4OHU - chains A and D of the 4 polymer chains in the assembly; structure by X-ray diffraction, 1.60 A resolution.

Chain A (and D):
Protein: Enoyl-[acyl-carrier-protein] reductase [NADH]
Organism: Mycobacterium tuberculosis
Notes: EC 1.3.1.9; chain D of this document is another copy of the same molecule, construct and numbering; everything in this record applies to it too
Reference sequence: P0A5Y6 (INHA_MYCTU); residues 1-269 here = UniProt positions 1-269
Chain sequence (289 residues; numbered -19 to 269; the number before each row is that of its first residue; numbers below 1 keep their minus sign (Met-19 is residue -19)):
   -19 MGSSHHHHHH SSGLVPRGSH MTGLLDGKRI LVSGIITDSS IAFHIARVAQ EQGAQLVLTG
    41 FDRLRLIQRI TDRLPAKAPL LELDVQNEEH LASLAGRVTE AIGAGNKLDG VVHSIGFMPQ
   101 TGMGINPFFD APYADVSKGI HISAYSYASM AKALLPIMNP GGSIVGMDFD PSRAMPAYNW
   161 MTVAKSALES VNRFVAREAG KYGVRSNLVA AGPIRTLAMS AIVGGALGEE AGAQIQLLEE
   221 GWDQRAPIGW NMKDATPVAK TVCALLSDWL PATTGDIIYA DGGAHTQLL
Disordered / not traced: -19 to 2 (chain D: -19 to 2, 208-219)
Sequence notes: expression tag (-19 to 0)
Ligand contacts:
  - 2-(2-bromophenoxy)-5-hexylphenol (2TK): Gly96, Phe97, Met98, Met103, Phe149, Pro156, Ala157, Tyr158, Met161, Lys165, Pro193, Ala198, Met199, Ile202, Val203, Leu218
  - NAD (nicotinamide-adenine-dinucleotide): Gly14, Ile15, Ile16, Ser20, Ile21, Ala22, Phe41, Leu63, Asp64, Val65, Gln66, Ser94, Ile95, Gly96, Phe97, Ile122, Met147, Asp148, Phe149, Tyr158, Met161, Lys165, Ala191, Gly192, Pro193, Ile194, Thr196, Leu197, Ala198, Met199
Reported in the primary citation:
  - conformationally variable residues (loop rearrangement): Leu197 to Glu210, Ile215
  - binding site for 2-(2-bromophenoxy)-5-hexylphenol: Met199, Ile202, Val203, Ile215

Chain A / chain D interface:
Residue-residue contacts - 71 pairs, chain A then chain D:
  Phe108(A) - Phe174(D)  hydrophobic
  Phe108(A) - Glu178(D)
  Phe109(A) - Ala128(D)
  Phe109(A) - Ala131(D)  hydrophobic
  Phe109(A) - Lys132(D)
  Phe109(A) - Leu135(D)  hydrophobic
  Phe109(A) - Glu178(D)
  Asp110(A) - Lys132(D)
  Ala111(A) - Tyr125(D)  hydrogen bond (backbone-side chain)
  Pro112(A) - Tyr125(D)
  Tyr113(A) - Ser117(D)  hydrogen bond (side chain-backbone)
  Tyr113(A) - Ile120(D)
  Tyr113(A) - His121(D)  hydrogen bond (side chain-backbone)
  Tyr113(A) - Tyr125(D)  hydrogen bond (backbone-side chain)
  Val116(A) - Tyr125(D)  hydrophobic
  Ser117(A) - Tyr113(D)  hydrogen bond (backbone-side chain)
  Ser117(A) - Ser117(D)  hydrogen bond
  Ile120(A) - Tyr113(D)
  His121(A) - Tyr113(D)  hydrogen bond (backbone-side chain)
  Tyr125(A) - Ala111(D)  hydrogen bond (side chain-backbone)
  Tyr125(A) - Pro112(D)
  Tyr125(A) - Tyr113(D)  hydrogen bond (side chain-backbone)
  Tyr125(A) - Val116(D)  hydrophobic
  Tyr125(A) - Trp160(D)  hydrophobic
  Ala128(A) - Phe109(D)
  Ala128(A) - Trp160(D)  hydrophobic
  Ala131(A) - Phe109(D)  hydrophobic
  Lys132(A) - Phe109(D)
  Lys132(A) - Asp110(D)  salt bridge
  Leu135(A) - Phe109(D)  hydrophobic
  Pro151(A) - Arg173(D)  hydrogen bond (backbone-side chain)
  Ser152(A) - Arg173(D)  hydrogen bond (backbone-side chain)
  Arg153(A) - Arg173(D)
  Ala154(A) - Arg173(D)
  Ala154(A) - Phe174(D)  hydrophobic
  Ala154(A) - Arg177(D)
  Met155(A) - Phe174(D)
  Met155(A) - Arg177(D)
  Pro156(A) - Arg177(D)
  Asn159(A) - Phe174(D)
  Trp160(A) - Tyr125(D)  hydrophobic
  Trp160(A) - Val171(D)  hydrophobic
  Thr162(A) - Ser170(D)  hydrogen bond (backbone-side chain)
  Thr162(A) - Phe174(D)
  Val163(A) - Ala167(D)
  Val163(A) - Ser170(D)
  Val163(A) - Val171(D)  hydrophobic
  Ser166(A) - Ser166(D)
  Ser166(A) - Ser170(D)  hydrogen bond
  Ser166(A) - Arg173(D)
  Ala167(A) - Val163(D)  hydrophobic
  Ser170(A) - Thr162(D)  hydrogen bond (side chain-backbone)
  Ser170(A) - Val163(D)
  Ser170(A) - Ser166(D)  hydrogen bond
  Val171(A) - Trp160(D)  hydrophobic
  Val171(A) - Val163(D)  hydrophobic
  Arg173(A) - Pro151(D)  hydrogen bond (side chain-backbone)
  Arg173(A) - Ser152(D)  hydrogen bond (side chain-backbone)
  Arg173(A) - Arg153(D)
  Arg173(A) - Ala154(D)
  Arg173(A) - Ser166(D)
  Phe174(A) - Phe108(D)  hydrophobic
  Phe174(A) - Ala154(D)  hydrophobic
  Phe174(A) - Met155(D)
  Phe174(A) - Asn159(D)
  Phe174(A) - Thr162(D)
  Arg177(A) - Ala154(D)
  Arg177(A) - Met155(D)
  Arg177(A) - Pro156(D)
  Glu178(A) - Phe108(D)
  Glu178(A) - Phe109(D)
Other interface residues (no listed pair), chain A (34 interface residues in all): Val175
Other interface residues (no listed pair), chain D (34 interface residues in all): Val175

Overview:
Chain A and chain D each contribute 34 residues to their interface; the contacts include 17 hydrogen bonds and
1 salt bridge. Polar contacts include Lys132(A)-Asp110(D), Ala111(A)-Tyr125(D) and Tyr113(A)-Ser117(D). Bound
to chain A: NAD and 2-(2-bromophenoxy)-5-hexylphenol. From the paper: a binding site for
2-(2-bromophenoxy)-5-hexylphenol at Met199(A), Ile202(A) and Val203(A) among others; conformational
variability at Leu197(A) and Ile215(A).
Both chains are Enoyl-[acyl-carrier-protein] reductase [NADH] (Mycobacterium tuberculosis). Entry 4OHU
(Crystal structure of Mycobacterium tuberculosis InhA in complex with inhibitor PT92) was determined by X-ray
diffraction together with 4OXK, 4OXN, 4OXY and 4OYR from the same study.
